Entry 2QL5 (X-ray diffraction, 2.34 A resolution); this record covers chains A and B of the 7 polymer chains in the assembly.

== Chain A ==
Protein: Caspase-7
Organism: Homo sapiens
Notes: EC 3.4.22.60; fragment: P20 subunit
UniProt: P55210 (CASP7_HUMAN); residue numbers follow UniProt; this construct covers 24-196
Amino-acid sequence (173 residues; row label = number of the first residue in the row):
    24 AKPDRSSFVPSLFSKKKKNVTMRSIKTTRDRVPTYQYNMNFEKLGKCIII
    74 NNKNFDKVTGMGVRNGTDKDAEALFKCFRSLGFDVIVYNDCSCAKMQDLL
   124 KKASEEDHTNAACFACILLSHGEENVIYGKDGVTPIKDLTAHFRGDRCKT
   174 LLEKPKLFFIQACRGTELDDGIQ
Not modelled in the structure: 24-56
Swiss-Prot annotation at these positions:
  - region: Lys-38 to Lys-41 (Exosite), Lys-76 to Arg-87 (Loop L1), Arg-187 to Gln-196 (Loop L2)
  - active site: His-144, Cys-186
  - site: Phe-36, Ser-37 (Cleavage), Met-45, Arg-46 (Cleavage), Ser-47, Ile-48 (Cleavage), Arg-187 (Involved in allosteric regulation)
  - modified residue: Ser-30 (Phosphoserine), Ser-37 (Phosphoserine), Thr-173 (Phosphothreonine)
  - mutagenesis: Ser-30 (S30A: Abolished phosphorylation by PAK2; when associated with A-173 and A-239; S30E: Mimics phosphorylation; does not affect thiol protease activity), Lys-38 to Lys-41 (Decreased ability to cleave PARP1 and PTGES3; Decreased ability to cleave PARP1), Lys-39 to Lys-40 (Does not affect ability to cleave PARP1; Decreased ability to cleave PARP1. Decreased RNA-binding), Lys-39 (K39E: Decreased ability to cleave PARP1), Thr-173 (T173A: Abolished phosphorylation by PAK2; when associated with A-30 and A-239), Cys-186 (C186A: Abolished thiol protease activity), Arg-187 (R187K: Does not significantly affect thiol protease catalytic efficiency; R187M/A/G: Reduced thiol protease catalytic efficiency; R187W/N: Strongly reduced thiol protease catalytic efficiency), Asp-192 (D192A: Strongly reduced thiol protease activity)

== Chain B ==
Protein: Caspase-7
Organism: Homo sapiens
Notes: EC 3.4.22.60; fragment: P10 subunit
UniProt: P55210 (CASP7_HUMAN); residue numbers follow UniProt; this construct covers 207-303
Amino-acid sequence (97 residues; numbered 207 to 303; the number before each row is that of its first residue):
   207 ANPRYKIPVEADFLFAYSTVPGYYSWRSPGRGSWFVQALCSILEEHGKDL
   257 EIMQILTRVNDRVARHFESQSDDPHFHEKKQIPCVVSMLTKELYFSQ
Not modelled in the structure: 207-211
Swiss-Prot annotation at these positions:
  - region: Val-226 to Gly-238 (Loop L3), Glu-274 to Ile-288 (Loop L4)
  - site: Tyr-223 (Involved in allosteric regulation)
  - modified residue: Arg-233 (Microbial infection: ADP-riboxanated arginine), Ser-239 (Phosphoserine)
  - mutagenesis: Tyr-223 (Y223A/F/W/D/E: Does not significantly affect thiol protease catalytic efficiency), Tyr-229 (Y229W: Strongly reduced thiol protease catalytic efficiency), Tyr-230 to Ser-234 (In esCasp-7 V3 mutant; promotes specificity toward alternate peptides with VEID, YVAD, WEHD, LETD or LEHD sequence; when associated with C-276. In esCasp-7 V4 mutant ...), Trp-232 to Ser-234 (In dsCasp-7 mutant; unable to cleave DEVD and VEID peptides; when associated with F-276), Arg-233 (R233A: Abolished ADP-riboxanation by C.violaceum CopC), Ser-239 (S239A: Abolished phosphorylation by PAK2; when associated with A-30 and A-173; S239E: Mimics phosphorylation; leading to inactivate thiol protease activity), Gln-276 (Q276C: In esCasp-7 V3 mutant; promotes specificity toward alternate peptides with VEID, YVAD, WEHD, LETD or LEHD sequence; when associated with 230-V--V-234; Q276D: In esCasp-7 V4 mutant ...), Cys-290 (C290S: Decreased phosphorylation by PAK2; C290T/N: Does not significantly affect thiol protease catalytic activity)

== How chain A and chain B interact ==
Contacting residue pairs - 101 pairs, chain A then chain B:
  Thr-57(A) with Lys-297(B), hydrogen bond (backbone-side chain)
  Tyr-58(A) with Lys-297(B); Glu-298(B), hydrogen bond (backbone-backbone)
  Gln-59(A) with Lys-297(B); Glu-298(B); Tyr-300(B)
  Tyr-60(A) with Asp-218(B), hydrogen bond; Leu-295(B); Thr-296(B), hydrogen bond (side chain-backbone); Lys-297(B); Glu-298(B), hydrogen bond (backbone-backbone); Leu-299(B), hydrophobic
  Met-62(A) with Leu-299(B), hydrophobic; Tyr-300(B); Gln-303(B)
  Arg-87(A) with Arg-233(B)
  Asn-88(A) with Arg-233(B), hydrogen bond (backbone-side chain); Pro-235(B)
  Gly-89(A) with Pro-235(B); Gly-238(B)
  Lys-92(A) with Gly-236(B); Arg-237(B)
  Asp-93(A) with Gly-238(B); Ser-239(B), hydrogen bond; Val-242(B)
  Ala-96(A) with Cys-246(B)
  Leu-97(A) with Val-242(B), hydrophobic; Cys-246(B), hydrophobic
  Cys-100(A) with Cys-246(B), hydrophobic
  Phe-101(A) with Leu-249(B), hydrophobic
  Ser-103(A) with Lys-254(B), hydrogen bond (backbone-side chain)
  Leu-104(A) with Gly-253(B); Phe-301(B), hydrophobic
  Phe-106(A) with Phe-301(B), hydrophobic
  Glu-147(A) with Pro-227(B); Gly-228(B), hydrogen bond (side chain-backbone)
  Thr-163(A) with Phe-219(B); Phe-221(B)
  Phe-166(A) with Phe-219(B)
  Arg-167(A) with Val-215(B); Glu-216(B), salt bridge; Phe-219(B)
  Gly-168(A) with Val-215(B), hydrogen bond (backbone-backbone)
  Asp-169(A) with Val-215(B)
  Leu-175(A) with Ile-213(B), hydrophobic
  Glu-176(A) with Ile-213(B); Asp-218(B)
  Lys-177(A) with Asp-218(B)
  Pro-178(A) with Asp-218(B); Leu-299(B), hydrophobic
  Lys-179(A) with Ala-217(B); Asp-218(B), hydrogen bond (backbone-backbone); Phe-219(B); Leu-220(B), hydrogen bond (backbone-backbone)
  Leu-180(A) with Leu-220(B); Phe-301(B), hydrophobic
  Phe-181(A) with Phe-219(B), hydrophobic; Leu-220(B), hydrogen bond (backbone-backbone); Phe-221(B); Ala-222(B), hydrogen bond (backbone-backbone)
  Phe-182(A) with Ala-222(B); Leu-245(B), hydrophobic
  Ile-183(A) with Ala-222(B), hydrogen bond (backbone-backbone); Tyr-223(B); Ser-224(B), hydrogen bond (backbone-backbone)
  Gln-184(A) with Ser-224(B), hydrogen bond; Ser-231(B), hydrogen bond; Ser-239(B), hydrogen bond; Phe-241(B)
  Ala-185(A) with Ser-224(B), hydrogen bond (backbone-side chain); Thr-225(B); Ser-231(B)
  Cys-186(A) with Tyr-229(B); Tyr-230(B), hydrophobic; Ser-231(B)
  Arg-187(A) with Tyr-223(B); Thr-225(B), hydrogen bond (side chain-backbone); Val-226(B); Pro-227(B); Gly-228(B), hydrogen bond (backbone-backbone); Tyr-229(B), hydrogen bond (backbone-backbone); Cys-290(B)
  Gly-188(A) with Gly-228(B); Tyr-229(B), hydrogen bond (backbone-backbone); Tyr-230(B)
  Thr-189(A) with Gly-228(B), hydrogen bond (backbone-backbone); Tyr-230(B)
  Glu-190(A) with Gly-228(B), hydrogen bond (backbone-backbone); Tyr-229(B); Tyr-230(B), hydrogen bond (backbone-backbone)
  Leu-191(A) with Tyr-229(B); Tyr-230(B), hydrophobic; Trp-232(B), hydrophobic; His-281(B); Phe-282(B), hydrophobic; Lys-285(B)
  Asp-192(A) with Tyr-229(B); Lys-285(B); Lys-286(B), hydrogen bond (backbone-backbone)
  Asp-193(A) with Glu-284(B); Lys-285(B), salt bridge
Also at the interface, not in a pair above, chain A (48 interface residues in all): Leu-67, Leu-142, His-144, Ile-159, Lys-160, Gly-194
Also at the interface, not in a pair above, chain B (48 interface residues in all): Glu-250, Ser-302

== Summary ==
The chain A/chain B interface involves 48 residues from each chain, with 28 hydrogen bonds and 2 salt bridges.
Polar contacts include Arg-167(A)/Glu-216(B), Asp-193(A)/Lys-285(B) and Thr-57(A)/Lys-297(B).
Here chain A is Caspase-7 and chain B is Caspase-7, both from Homo sapiens. Entry 2QL5 (Crystal Structure of
caspase-7 with inhibitor AC-DMQD-CHO) was determined by X-ray diffraction together with 2QL7, 2QL9, 2QLB, 2QLF
and 2QLJ from the same study.
